7PF5 - chains g and I of the 11 polymer chains in the assembly; structure by electron microscopy, 3.80 A resolution.

== Chain g ==
Protein: Histone H2A type 1-B/E
Source organism: Homo sapiens
Reference sequence: P04908 (H2A1B_HUMAN); residues 0-129 here correspond to UniProt positions 1-130 (UniProt number = residue number + 1)
Sequence (147 residues; each row starts with the number of its first residue; numbers below 1 keep their minus sign (His-17 is residue -17)):
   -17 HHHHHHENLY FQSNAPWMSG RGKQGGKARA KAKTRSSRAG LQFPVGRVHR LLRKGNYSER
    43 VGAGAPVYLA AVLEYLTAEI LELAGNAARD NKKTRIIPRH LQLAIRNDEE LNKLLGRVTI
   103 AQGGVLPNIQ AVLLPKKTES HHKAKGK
Unresolved in the structure: -17 to 9, 119-129
Differences from the reference sequence: expression tag (-17 to -1)
Swiss-Prot annotation at these positions:
  - modified residue: Ser1 (N-acetylserine), Arg3 (Citrulline), Lys5 (N6-(2-hydroxyisobutyryl)lysine), Lys9 (N6-(2-hydroxyisobutyryl)lysine), Lys13 (N6-(beta-hydroxybutyryl)lysine), Lys36 (N6-(2-hydroxyisobutyryl)lysine), Lys74 (N6-(2-hydroxyisobutyryl)lysine), Lys75 (N6-(2-hydroxyisobutyryl)lysine), Lys95 (N6-(2-hydroxyisobutyryl)lysine), Gln104 (N5-methylglutamine), Lys118 (N6-(2-hydroxyisobutyryl)lysine), Lys119 (N6-crotonyllysine), Thr120 (Phosphothreonine), Lys125 (N6-crotonyllysine)
  - cross-link (Glycyl lysine isopeptide (Lys-Gly)): Lys13 (interchain with G-Cter in ubiquitin), Lys15 (interchain with G-Cter in ubiquitin), Lys119 (interchain with G-Cter in ubiquitin)

== Chain I ==
Molecule: 167-nt DNA strand
Source organism: synthetic construct
Sequence (167 nucleotides; each row starts with the number of its first residue):
   198 CACTGGCCGC CTGGAGAATC CCGGTGCCGA GGCCGCTCAA TTGGTCGTAG ACAGCTCTAG
   258 CACCGCTTAA ACGCACGTAC GCGCTGTCCC CCGCGTTTTA ACCGCCAAGG GGATTACTCC
   318 CTAGTCTCCA GGCACGTGTC AGATATATAC ATCCTGTCAT GTAAGTA

== Chain g / chain I interface ==
Contacting residue pairs - 17 pairs, chain g then chain I:
  Arg11(g) - DT324(I)  hydrogen bond to the base
  Arg11(g) - DC325(I)  hydrogen bond to the sugar
  Arg11(g) - DC326(I)  sugar contact
  Arg29(g) - DG329(I)  sugar contact
  Arg29(g) - DC330(I)  salt bridge to the phosphate
  His31(g) - DA320(I)  salt bridge to the phosphate
  Arg42(g) - DT319(I)  hydrogen bond to the sugar
  Arg42(g) - DA320(I)  phosphate contact
  Val43(g) - DT319(I)  phosphate contact
  Val43(g) - DA320(I)  hydrogen bond to the phosphate
  Gly44(g) - DT319(I)  phosphate contact
  Ala45(g) - DT319(I)  hydrogen bond to the phosphate
  Lys75(g) - DG339(I)  salt bridge to the phosphate
  Thr76(g) - DA338(I)  phosphate contact
  Thr76(g) - DG339(I)  hydrogen bond to the phosphate
  Arg77(g) - DA338(I)  hydrogen bond to the sugar
  Arg77(g) - DG339(I)  phosphate contact
Other interface residues (no listed pair), chain g (13 interface residues in all): Lys13, Ala14, Glu41
Other interface residues (no listed pair), chain I (12 interface residues in all): DC318, DA327, DA340

== Summary ==
Chain g and chain I form an interface of 13 and 12 residues respectively, with 7 hydrogen bonds and 3 salt
bridges. Polar contacts include Arg11(g)-DT324(I), Arg11(g)-DC325(I) and Arg42(g)-DT319(I).
Chain g is Histone H2A type 1-B/E (Homo sapiens) and chain I is a 167-nt DNA strand (synthetic construct); the
structure, Nucleosome 2 of the 4x187 nucleosome array containing H1, was determined by electron microscopy,
deposited together with 7PET, 7PEU, 7PEV, 7PEW, 7PEX, 7PEY and 16 further entries.
